PDB entry 2KNE | solution NMR | chains A and B

Chain A:
Protein: Calmodulin
Organism: Homo sapiens
UniProt: P62158 (CALM_HUMAN); residues 1-148 here correspond to UniProt positions 2-149 (UniProt number = residue number + 1)
Chain sequence (148 residues; each row starts with the number of its first residue):
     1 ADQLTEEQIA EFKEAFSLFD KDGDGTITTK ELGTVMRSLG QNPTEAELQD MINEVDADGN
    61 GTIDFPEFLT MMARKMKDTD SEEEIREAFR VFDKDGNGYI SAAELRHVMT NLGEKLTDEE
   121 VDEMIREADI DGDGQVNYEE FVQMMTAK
Metal / ion sites: Ca2+ site 1: Asp20, Asp22, Asp24, Thr26, Glu31; Ca2+ site 2: Asp56, Asp58, Asn60, Thr62, Glu67; Ca2+ site 3: Asp93, Asp95, Asn97, Tyr99, Glu104; Ca2+ site 4: Asp129, Asp131, Asp133, Gln135, Glu140

Chain B:
Protein: ATPase, Ca++ transporting, plasma membrane 4
Organism: Homo sapiens
Notes: fragment: c28
UniProt: B1APW6 (B1APW6_HUMAN); numbering as in UniProt (aligned over 1086-1113)
Chain sequence (28 residues; numbered 1086 to 1113; the number before each row is that of its first residue):
  1086 LRRGQILWFR GLNRIQTQIK VVKAFHSS

How chain A and chain B interact:
Pairs across the interface (20):
  Leu39(A) with Ile1104(B)
  Met51(A) with Phe1110(B)
  Val55(A) with Phe1110(B)
  Met71(A) with Ala1109(B)
  Lys75(A) with Lys1105(B); Lys1108(B); Ala1109(B)
  Thr79(A) with Lys1108(B)
  Glu83(A) with Lys1108(B)
  Glu84(A) with Leu1097(B); Gln1101(B)
  Leu112(A) with Gly1096(B)
  Met124(A) with Trp1093(B)
  Glu127(A) with Leu1086(B)
  Phe141(A) with Trp1093(B)
  Met144(A) with Gln1090(B); Trp1093(B)
  Met145(A) with Trp1093(B); Leu1097(B)
  Ala147(A) with Phe1094(B)
Also at the interface, not in a pair above, chain A (22 interface residues in all): Leu32, Ile52, Ile63, Met76, Lys77, Glu114, Ala128
Also at the interface, not in a pair above, chain B (15 interface residues in all): Gly1089, Leu1092, His1111

Summary:
22 residues of chain A face 15 of chain B across their interface. The Ca2+ site 1 is built by Asp20(A),
Asp22(A), Asp24(A), Thr26(A) and Glu31(A). Asp56(A), Asp58(A), Asn60(A), Thr62(A) and Glu67(A) form the Ca2+
site 2.
Chain A is Calmodulin and chain B is ATPase, Ca++ transporting, plasma membrane 4, both from Homo sapiens; the
structure, Calmodulin wraps around its binding domain in the plasma membrane CA2+ pump anchored by a novel
..., was determined by solution NMR.
